PDB entry 6QG3 | electron microscopy, 9.40 A resolution (very low resolution: no residue pairs are listed; an interface is given only as per-side residue counts) | chains N and P of the 16 polymer chains in the assembly

== Chain N ==
Name: Eukaryotic translation initiation factor 2 subunit gamma
Organism: Saccharomyces cerevisiae (strain ATCC 204508 / S288c)
UniProtKB: P32481 (IF2G_YEAST); residue numbers follow UniProt; this construct covers 1-527
Chain sequence (527 residues; row label = number of the first residue in the row):
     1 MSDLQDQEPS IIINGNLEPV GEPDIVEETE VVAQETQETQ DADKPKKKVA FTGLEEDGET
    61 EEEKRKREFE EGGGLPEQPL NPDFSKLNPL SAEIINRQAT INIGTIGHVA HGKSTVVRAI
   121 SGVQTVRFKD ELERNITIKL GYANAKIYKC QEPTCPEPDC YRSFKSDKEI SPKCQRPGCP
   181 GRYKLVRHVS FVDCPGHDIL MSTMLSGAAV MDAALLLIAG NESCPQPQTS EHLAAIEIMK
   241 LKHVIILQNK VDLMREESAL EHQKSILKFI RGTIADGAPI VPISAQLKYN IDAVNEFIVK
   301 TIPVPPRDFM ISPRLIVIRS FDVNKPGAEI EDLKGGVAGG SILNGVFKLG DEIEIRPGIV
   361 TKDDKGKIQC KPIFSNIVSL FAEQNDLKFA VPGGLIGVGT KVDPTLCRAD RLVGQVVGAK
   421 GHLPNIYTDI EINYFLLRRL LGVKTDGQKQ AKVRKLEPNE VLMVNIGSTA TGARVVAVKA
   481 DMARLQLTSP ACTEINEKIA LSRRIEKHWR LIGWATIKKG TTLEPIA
Disordered / not traced: 1-93, 129-131, 153-162, 364, 445-448, 520-527
UniProt features mapped onto this chain:
  - region: Gly107 to Ser114 (G1), Asn135 to Lys139 (G2), Asp193 to Gly196 (G3), Asn249 to Asp252 (G4), Ser284 to Gln286 (G5), Ala515 to Ala527 (Interacts with CDC123)
  - binding site (GTP): Ala110 to Thr115, Asn249 to Asp252, Ser284 to Gln286
  - modified residue: Thr60 (Phosphothreonine), Ser258 (Phosphoserine)
  - mutagenesis: Asn135 (N135K: In SUI4; defective in ternary complex formation, correlating with a higher rate of dissociation from charged initiator-tRNA in the absence of GTP hydrolysis), Tyr142 (Y142H: Reduces the affinity of eIF-2 for Met-tRNAi(Met) without affecting the k(off) value for guanine nucleotides), Thr203 (T203A: Impairs eIF2 complex function. Reduces cell population growth; T203I/K: No effect on cell population growth), Ile218 (I218A: No effect on cell population growth; I218L: Impairs eIF2 complex function. Strongly reduces cell population growth), Lys250 (K250R: Increases the off-rate for GDP, without altering the apparent dissociation constant for Met-tRNAi(Met). Mimicks the function of the guanine nucleotide exchange factor eIF-2B), Val281 (V281K: Impairs eIF2 complex formation by impairing binding to SUI3 but not SUI2. Reduces cell population growth; V281R: Abolishes binding to SUI3 but not to SUI2 or CDC123 ...), Ile318 (I318L: Mildly impairs eIF2 complex function. No effect on cell population growth; I318M: Impairs binding to methionyl-initiator methionine tRNA and impairs eIF2 complex function ...), Lys325 to Glu331 (Disrupts binding to CDC123 and SUI2. Does not affect interaction with SUI3), Asp403 (D403R: Abolishes binding to SUI2 but not to SUI3 or CDC123. Abolishes interactions with the eIF2B complex subunits GCD6 and GCD7. Decreases cell population growth), Pro490 (P490S: Mildly impairs eIF2 complex function), Arg504 (R504A: Disrupts binding to CDC123), Trp509 (W509A: Disrupts binding to CDC123), 1 further mutagenesis entry in UniProt

== Chain P ==
Name: Eukaryotic translation initiation factor 2 subunit beta
Organism: Saccharomyces cerevisiae (strain ATCC 204508 / S288c)
UniProtKB: P09064 (IF2B_YEAST); residue numbers follow UniProt; this construct covers 1-285
Chain sequence (285 residues; each row starts with the number of its first residue):
     1 MSSDLAAELG FDPALKKKKK TKKVIPDDFD AAVNGKENGS GDDLFAGLKK KKKKSKSVSA
    61 DAEAEKEPTD DIAEALGELS LKKKKKKTKD SSVDAFEKEL AKAGLDNVDA ESKEGTPSAN
   121 SSIQQEVGLP YSELLSRFFN ILRTNNPELA GDRSGPKFRI PPPVCLRDGK KTIFSNIQDI
   181 AEKLHRSPEH LIQYLFAELG TSGSVDGQKR LVIKGKFQSK QMENVLRRYI LEYVTCKTCK
   241 SINTELKREQ SNRLFFMVCK SCGSTRSVSS IKTGFQATVG KRRRM
Disordered / not traced: 1-126, 144-156, 208, 250-251, 271-285
UniProt features mapped onto this chain:
  - zinc finger: Cys236 to Cys262 (C4-type)
  - modified residue: Ser40 (Phosphoserine), Thr69 (Phosphothreonine), Ser80 (Phosphoserine), Ser92 (Phosphoserine), Ser112 (Phosphoserine), Thr116 (Phosphothreonine), Ser118 (Phosphoserine)
  - mutagenesis: Lys16 to Lys23 (Abolishes interaction with TIF5; when associated with 49-K--K-56 and 82-K--K-89), Lys49 to Lys56 (Abolishes interaction with TIF5; when associated with 16-K--K-23 and 82-K--K-89), Lys82 to Lys89 (Abolishes interaction with TIF5; when associated with 16-K--K-23 and 49-K--K-56), Tyr131 to Ser132 (Abolishes binding to the eIF2 complex alpha subunit GCD11), Leu134 to Leu135 (Abolishes binding to the eIF2 complex alpha subunit GCD11)

== Interface between chain N and chain P ==
At this resolution (9 A) residue pairs are not listed: 22 residues of chain N and 15 of chain P lie at the interface.

== Summary ==
22 residues of chain N face 15 of chain P across their interface. UniProt lists 13 GTP-binding residues and 31
mutagenesis sites on chain N; 28 mutagenesis sites on chain P.
Chain N is Eukaryotic translation initiation factor 2 subunit gamma and chain P is Eukaryotic translation
initiation factor 2 subunit beta, both from Saccharomyces cerevisiae (strain ATCC 204508 / S288c); the
structure, Structure of eIF2B-eIF2 (phosphorylated at Ser51) complex (model B), was determined by electron
microscopy, deposited together with 6QG0, 6QG1, 6QG2, 6QG5 and 6QG6.
